PDB entry 6FZR | X-ray diffraction, 1.80 A resolution | chains H and P

# Chain H
Molecule: scFv-SM3
From: Mus musculus
Notes: antibody fragment or engineered binder
Amino-acid sequence (244 residues; numbered 1 to 1117; 873 numbers in that range are skipped by the numbering (no residue carries them; nothing is unmodelled there); the number before each row is that of its first residue):
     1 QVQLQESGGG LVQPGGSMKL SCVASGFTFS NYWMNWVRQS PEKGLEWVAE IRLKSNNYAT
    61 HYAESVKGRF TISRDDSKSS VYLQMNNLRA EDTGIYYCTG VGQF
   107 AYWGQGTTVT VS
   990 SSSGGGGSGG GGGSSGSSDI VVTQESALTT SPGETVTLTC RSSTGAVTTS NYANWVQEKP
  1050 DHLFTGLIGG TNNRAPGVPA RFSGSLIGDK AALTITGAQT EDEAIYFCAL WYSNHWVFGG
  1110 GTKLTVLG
Unresolved in the structure: 990-1007
Cystine bridges: Cys-22/Cys-98, Cys-1029/Cys-1097

# Chain P
Molecule: Mucin-1
UniProtKB: P15941 (MUC1_HUMAN); residues 1-6 here correspond to UniProt positions 141-146 (UniProt number = residue number + 140)
Amino-acid sequence (6 residues; row label = number of the first residue in the row):
     1 APDTRP
Curated features (UniProtKB/Swiss-Prot):
  - glycosylation: Thr-4 (O-linked (GalNAc...) threonine)
Covalently attached groups: 2-deoxy-2-[(fluoroacetyl)amino]-alpha-D-galactopyranose (EEQ) linked to Thr-4

# Interface between chain H and chain P
Residue-residue contacts - 16 pairs, chain H then chain P:
  Asn-31(H) / Arg-5(P)  hydrogen bond (backbone-side chain)
  Tyr-32(H) / Asp-3(P)
  Tyr-32(H) / Arg-5(P)
  Tyr-32(H) / Pro-6(P)  hydrogen bond (side chain-backbone)
  Trp-33(H) / Ala-1(P)
  Trp-33(H) / Pro-2(P)
  Trp-33(H) / Asp-3(P)  hydrogen bond (backbone-side chain)
  Leu-53(H) / Arg-5(P)
  Gln-103(H) / Asp-3(P)  hydrogen bond (side chain-backbone)
  Gln-103(H) / Thr-4(P)
  Tyr-1041(H) / Ala-1(P)  hydrogen bond (side chain-backbone)
  Tyr-1041(H) / Pro-2(P)
  Tyr-1041(H) / Thr-4(P)
  Trp-1100(H) / Ala-1(P)
  Trp-1100(H) / Pro-2(P)
  Trp-1105(H) / Pro-2(P)  hydrophobic
Interface residues without a listed pair, chain H (9 interface residues in all): Gly-102
Interface features reported in the paper:
  - pairs named by the authors: Asn-31(H)/Arg-5(P) (hydrogen bond), Tyr-32(H)/Pro-6(P) (hydrogen bond), Tyr-32(H)/Arg-5(P) (hydrophobic contact), Trp-33(H)/Asp-3(P) (hydrogen bond)
  - interface residues, chain P: Pro-2(P), Thr-4(P)

# Overview
9 residues of chain H and 6 residues of chain P are in contact; the contacts include 5 hydrogen bonds. Polar
contacts include Asn-31(H)/Arg-5(P), Tyr-32(H)/Pro-6(P) and Trp-33(H)/Asp-3(P). The paper describes hydrogen
bonds between Asn-31(H) and Arg-5(P), Tyr-32(H) and Pro-6(P) and Trp-33(H) and Asp-3(P); a hydrophobic contact
between Tyr-32(H) and Arg-5(P). From the paper: interface residues Pro-2(P) and Thr-4(P).
Here chain H is scFv-SM3 (Mus musculus) and chain P is Mucin-1. Entry 6FZR (Crystal structure of scFv-SM3 in
complex with compound 2) was determined by X-ray diffraction, deposited together with 6FZQ.
